Entry 8WA9 (X-ray diffraction, 1.50 A resolution); this record covers chains A and B.

Chain A (and B):
Molecule: Transketolase
From: Homo sapiens
Notes: EC 2.2.1.1; chain B of this document is another copy of the same molecule, construct and numbering; everything in this record applies to it too
Reference sequence: P29401 (TKT_HUMAN); numbering as in UniProt (aligned over 1-623)
Amino-acid sequence (637 residues; row label = number of the first residue in the row):
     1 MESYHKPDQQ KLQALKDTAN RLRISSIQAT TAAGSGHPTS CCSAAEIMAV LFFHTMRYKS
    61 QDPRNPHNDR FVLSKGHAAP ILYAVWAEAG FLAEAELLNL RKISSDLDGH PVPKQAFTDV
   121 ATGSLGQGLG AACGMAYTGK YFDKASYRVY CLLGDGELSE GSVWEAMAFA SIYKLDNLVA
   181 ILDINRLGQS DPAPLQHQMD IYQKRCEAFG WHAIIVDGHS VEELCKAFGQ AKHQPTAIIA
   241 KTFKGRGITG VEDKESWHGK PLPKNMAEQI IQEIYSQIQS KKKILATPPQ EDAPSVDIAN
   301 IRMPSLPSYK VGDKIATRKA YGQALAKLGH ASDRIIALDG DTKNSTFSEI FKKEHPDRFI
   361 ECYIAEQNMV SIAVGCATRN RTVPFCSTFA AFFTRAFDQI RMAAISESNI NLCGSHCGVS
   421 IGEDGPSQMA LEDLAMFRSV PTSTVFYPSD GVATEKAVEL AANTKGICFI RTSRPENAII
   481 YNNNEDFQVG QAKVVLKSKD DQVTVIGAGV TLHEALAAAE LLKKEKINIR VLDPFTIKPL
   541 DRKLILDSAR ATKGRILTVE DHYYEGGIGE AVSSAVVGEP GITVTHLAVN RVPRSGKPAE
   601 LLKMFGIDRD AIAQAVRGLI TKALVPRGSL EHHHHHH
Not modelled in the structure: 1, 622-637
Construct notes: expression tag (624-637)
Metal / ion sites: Ca2+: Asp155, Asn185, Leu187 (together with THD)
Residues lining bound ligands:
  - THD (2-[3-[(4-amino-2-methyl-5-pyrimidinyl)methyl]-2-(1,2-dihydroxyethyl)-4-methyl-1,3-thiazol-3-ium-5-yl]ethyl trihydrogen diphosphate), molecule 1: His37, Ser40, Ser43, Lys75, His77, His110, Gly123, Ser124, Leu125, Gly154, Asp155, Gly156, Glu157, Glu160, Asp183, Asn185, Leu187, Gly188, Gln189, Lys244, His258, Asp398
  - THD, molecule 2: Gly340, Asp341, Thr342, Ile364, Glu366, Phe389, Phe392, Arg395, Gln428
Swiss-Prot annotation at these positions:
  - active site: Glu366 (Proton donor)
  - binding site (substrate): His37, His258, Arg318, Ser345, His416, Asp424, Arg474
  - binding site (thiamine diphosphate): Ser40, His77, Gly123 to Leu125, Gly156, Asn185, Lys244, His258, Phe392, Gln428
  - binding site (Mg(2+)): Asp155, Asn185, Leu187
  - site (Important for catalytic activity): His37, His258
  - modified residue: Met1 (N-acetylmethionine), Ser3 (Phosphoserine), Lys6 (N6-acetyllysine), Lys11 (N6-acetyllysine), Ser104 (Phosphoserine), Lys144 (N6-acetyllysine), Lys204 (N6-acetyllysine), Lys232 (N6-acetyllysine), Lys241 (N6-acetyllysine), Lys260 (N6-acetyllysine), Tyr275 (Phosphotyrosine), Thr287 (Phosphothreonine), Ser295 (Phosphoserine), Ser345 (Phosphoserine), Lys538 (N6-acetyllysine), Lys603 (N6-acetyllysine)
  - cross-link: Lys352 (Glycyl lysine isopeptide (Lys-Gly) (interchain with G-Cter in SUMO2))

How chain A and chain B interact:
Residue-residue contacts - 189 pairs, chain A then chain B:
  Ser35(A) with Glu423(B)
  Arg101(A) with Glu423(B); Asp424(B), salt bridge; Ser595(B); Gly596(B)
  Lys102(A) with Arg594(B), hydrogen bond (backbone-side chain); Ser595(B)
  Ile103(A) with Arg594(B), hydrogen bond (backbone-side chain); Ser595(B); Glu600(B); Leu601(B), hydrophobic; Met604(B), hydrophobic
  Ser105(A) with Arg594(B), hydrogen bond (backbone-side chain)
  Asp106(A) with Arg594(B), salt bridge
  Asp108(A) with Arg594(B), salt bridge; Ser595(B), hydrogen bond (side chain-backbone)
  Gly109(A) with Glu423(B); Asp424(B); Ser595(B), hydrogen bond (backbone-side chain)
  His110(A) with Asp424(B), hydrogen bond (side chain-backbone); Ser427(B); Gln428(B), hydrogen bond
  Lys114(A) with Arg594(B)
  Thr122(A) with Ser427(B)
  Gly123(A) with Ser427(B); Gln428(B), hydrogen bond (backbone-side chain)
  Ser124(A) with Phe392(B); Arg395(B), hydrogen bond
  Leu125(A) with Ile364(B), hydrophobic; Arg395(B), hydrogen bond (backbone-side chain)
  Gly126(A) with Arg395(B)
  Gln127(A) with Arg395(B)
  Gly156(A) with Ile364(B)
  Glu157(A) with Ile364(B)
  Ser159(A) with Glu165(B); Tyr363(B); Ile364(B); Ala365(B)
  Glu160(A) with Glu165(B); Ile364(B), hydrogen bond (backbone-backbone); Ala365(B); Glu366(B); Arg395(B), salt bridge
  Gly161(A) with Gly161(B); Glu165(B), hydrogen bond (backbone-side chain)
  Ser162(A) with Arg395(B), hydrogen bond
  Trp164(A) with Phe209(B), hydrophobic
  Glu165(A) with Ser159(B); Glu160(B); Gly161(B), hydrogen bond (side chain-backbone)
  Ile172(A) with Pro194(B), hydrophobic
  Gly188(A) with Asp341(B)
  Gln189(A) with Asp341(B), hydrogen bond (backbone-side chain); Thr342(B); Asn344(B), hydrogen bond; Ser345(B), hydrogen bond
  Ser190(A) with Asp341(B), hydrogen bond; Lys343(B), hydrogen bond; Asn344(B)
  Asp191(A) with Asp341(B); Lys343(B), salt bridge
  Pro192(A) with Tyr363(B)
  Pro194(A) with Ile172(B), hydrophobic; Tyr363(B)
  Lys204(A) with Ala208(B)
  Arg205(A) with Ala208(B), hydrogen bond (side chain-backbone); Phe209(B)
  Ala208(A) with Ile201(B); Lys204(B); Arg205(B), hydrogen bond (backbone-side chain)
  Phe209(A) with Arg205(B); Phe209(B), hydrophobic
  Asp341(A) with Gly188(B); Gln189(B), hydrogen bond (side chain-backbone); Ser190(B), hydrogen bond; Asp191(B)
  Thr342(A) with Gln189(B)
  Lys343(A) with Ser190(B), hydrogen bond; Asp191(B), salt bridge
  Asn344(A) with Gln189(B), hydrogen bond; Ser190(B)
  Ser345(A) with Gln189(B), hydrogen bond
  Tyr363(A) with Ser159(B); Pro192(B); Pro194(B)
  Ile364(A) with Leu125(B), hydrophobic; Gly156(B); Glu157(B); Ser159(B); Glu160(B), hydrogen bond (backbone-backbone)
  Ala365(A) with Ser159(B); Glu160(B)
  Glu366(A) with Glu160(B)
  Gln367(A) with Gln367(B), hydrogen bond; Arg395(B), hydrogen bond
  Ala391(A) with Arg401(B)
  Phe392(A) with Ser124(B); Arg401(B)
  Thr394(A) with Phe397(B); Asp398(B), hydrogen bond; Arg401(B), hydrogen bond
  Arg395(A) with Ser124(B), hydrogen bond; Leu125(B), hydrogen bond (side chain-backbone); Gly126(B); Gln127(B); Glu160(B), salt bridge; Ser162(B), hydrogen bond; Gln367(B), hydrogen bond; Asp398(B), salt bridge; Gln399(B)
  Phe397(A) with Thr394(B); Phe397(B), hydrophobic; Glu432(B); Met436(B), hydrophobic
  Asp398(A) with Thr394(B), hydrogen bond; Arg395(B), salt bridge
  Gln399(A) with Arg395(B)
  Arg401(A) with Ala391(B); Phe392(B); Thr394(B); Pro426(B), hydrogen bond (side chain-backbone); Ser427(B), hydrogen bond (side chain-backbone); Met429(B); Glu432(B)
  Met402(A) with Ser427(B)
  Ile405(A) with Pro426(B); Ser427(B); Val592(B), hydrophobic
  Glu423(A) with Ser35(B); Arg101(B); Gly109(B)
  Asp424(A) with Arg101(B), salt bridge; Gly109(B); His110(B), hydrogen bond (backbone-side chain)
  Pro426(A) with Arg401(B), hydrogen bond (backbone-side chain); Ile405(B)
  Ser427(A) with His110(B); Thr122(B); Gly123(B); Arg401(B), hydrogen bond (backbone-side chain); Met402(B); Ile405(B)
  Gln428(A) with His110(B); Gly123(B), hydrogen bond (side chain-backbone)
  Met429(A) with Arg401(B)
  Glu432(A) with Phe397(B); Arg401(B); Ser439(B)
  Ala435(A) with Ser439(B)
  Met436(A) with Phe397(B), hydrophobic
  Arg438(A) with Glu565(B); Glu570(B), salt bridge
  Ser439(A) with Glu432(B); Ala435(B); Tyr563(B)
  Pro441(A) with Tyr563(B); Val592(B), hydrophobic
  Lys538(A) with Glu565(B), salt bridge
  Tyr563(A) with Ser439(B); Pro441(B)
  Glu565(A) with Arg438(B); Lys538(B), salt bridge
  Glu570(A) with Arg438(B), salt bridge; Ser574(B), hydrogen bond
  Ser573(A) with Ser574(B); Val577(B)
  Ser574(A) with Glu570(B); Ser573(B)
  Val577(A) with Ser573(B); Val584(B), hydrophobic
  Gly578(A) with Ile582(B)
  Ile582(A) with Gly578(B)
  Val584(A) with Val577(B), hydrophobic
  Val592(A) with Ala404(B); Pro441(B), hydrophobic
  Arg594(A) with Lys102(B), hydrogen bond (side chain-backbone); Ile103(B), hydrogen bond (side chain-backbone); Ser105(B), hydrogen bond (side chain-backbone); Asp106(B), salt bridge; Asp108(B), salt bridge; Lys114(B)
  Ser595(A) with Arg101(B); Lys102(B); Ile103(B); Asp108(B), hydrogen bond (backbone-side chain); Gly109(B), hydrogen bond (side chain-backbone)
  Gly596(A) with Arg101(B)
  Glu600(A) with Ile103(B)
  Met604(A) with Ile103(B), hydrophobic
Also at the interface, not in a pair above, chain A (96 interface residues in all): His37, Ala168, Ser171, Ile201, Lys352, Glu361, Ala404, Gly566, Ala571, Val576, Thr583, Arg591, Leu601
Also at the interface, not in a pair above, chain B (96 interface residues in all): His37, Trp164, Ala168, Ser171, Glu361, Gly566, Ala571, Val576, Thr583, His586, Arg591

Summary:
The chain A/chain B interface involves 96 residues from each chain, with 48 hydrogen bonds and 16 salt
bridges. Polar pairs include Arg101(A)-Asp424(B), Asp106(A)-Arg594(B) and Asp108(A)-Arg594(B). Chain A binds
compound THD.
Chain A and chain B are both Transketolase (Homo sapiens); the structure, Human transketolase soaked with
donor ketose D-fructose, was determined by X-ray diffraction together with 8WA8 from the same study.
